5DS9 - chains A and B of the 4 polymer chains in the assembly; structure by X-ray diffraction, 2.56 A resolution.

[Chain A (and B)]
Protein: DNA-binding protein Fis
Organism: Escherichia coli (strain K12)
Notes: chain B of this document is another copy of the same molecule, construct and numbering; everything in this record applies to it too
UniProtKB: P0A6R3 (FIS_ECOLI); numbering as in UniProt (aligned over 1-98)
Amino-acid sequence (98 residues; numbered 1 to 98; the number before each row is that of its first residue):
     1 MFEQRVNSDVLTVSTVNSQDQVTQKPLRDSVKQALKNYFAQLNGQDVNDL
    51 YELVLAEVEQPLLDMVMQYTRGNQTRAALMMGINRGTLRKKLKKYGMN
Unresolved in the structure: 1-7 (chain B: fully traced)
UniProt features mapped onto this chain:
  - DNA-binding region: Gln-74 to Lys-93 (H-T-H motif)
  - region: Asn-17 to Gly-44 (Required for the stimulation of HIN-mediated recombination)
What the authors report for this chain:
  - binding site for the 27-nt DNA strand: Asn-73, Gln-74, Thr-75, Arg-85
  - conformationally variable residues: Arg-85
  - mutagenesis - N73A (140-fold): decreased binding to F1
  - mutagenesis - R71A, T75A: unchanged binding to F1
  - mutagenesis - R71A: decreased binding to F27
  - mutagenesis - R71A: decreased binding to F28
  - mutagenesis - R71A: decreased binding to F1+/-8G

[Interface between chain A and chain B]
Residue-residue contacts (99):
  Val-10(A) / Tyr-38(B)
  Val-10(A) / Leu-53(B)  hydrophobic
  Leu-11(A) / Tyr-38(B)  hydrophobic
  Leu-11(A) / Leu-53(B)  hydrophobic
  Leu-11(A) / Val-54(B)  hydrophobic
  Leu-11(A) / Glu-57(B)
  Thr-12(A) / Ala-34(B)
  Thr-12(A) / Asn-37(B)
  Val-13(A) / Ser-30(B)
  Val-13(A) / Gln-33(B)
  Val-13(A) / Ala-34(B)  hydrophobic
  Ser-14(A) / Gln-33(B)  hydrogen bond (backbone-side chain)
  Val-16(A) / Val-16(B)  hydrophobic
  Pro-26(A) / Glu-57(B)
  Leu-27(A) / Ser-30(B)
  Leu-27(A) / Val-31(B)
  Leu-27(A) / Glu-57(B)
  Arg-28(A) / Glu-57(B)  salt bridge
  Arg-28(A) / Pro-61(B)
  Ser-30(A) / Val-13(B)
  Ser-30(A) / Ser-30(B)
  Val-31(A) / Leu-27(B)
  Val-31(A) / Pro-61(B)  hydrophobic
  Lys-32(A) / Asp-64(B)  salt bridge
  Lys-32(A) / Met-65(B)
  Lys-32(A) / Gln-68(B)
  Gln-33(A) / Ser-14(B)  hydrogen bond (side chain-backbone)
  Ala-34(A) / Leu-11(B)  hydrophobic
  Ala-34(A) / Thr-12(B)
  Leu-35(A) / Leu-11(B)  hydrophobic
  Leu-35(A) / Leu-62(B)  hydrophobic
  Lys-36(A) / Met-65(B)
  Asn-37(A) / Thr-12(B)
  Tyr-38(A) / Val-10(B)  hydrophobic
  Tyr-38(A) / Leu-11(B)  hydrophobic
  Phe-39(A) / Met-65(B)  hydrophobic
  Phe-39(A) / Val-66(B)  hydrophobic
  Phe-39(A) / Tyr-69(B)  hydrophobic
  Phe-39(A) / Met-80(B)  hydrophobic
  Gln-41(A) / Arg-5(B)  hydrogen bond
  Val-47(A) / Met-80(B)
  Asn-48(A) / Leu-79(B)
  Asn-48(A) / Met-80(B)
  Asn-48(A) / Met-81(B)
  Asn-48(A) / Gly-82(B)  hydrogen bond (backbone-backbone)
  Asp-49(A) / Met-80(B)  hydrogen bond (backbone-backbone)
  Asp-49(A) / Met-81(B)
  Leu-50(A) / Leu-62(B)  hydrophobic
  Leu-50(A) / Val-66(B)  hydrophobic
  Leu-50(A) / Met-80(B)  hydrogen bond (backbone-backbone)
  Leu-50(A) / Met-81(B)  hydrogen bond (backbone-backbone)
  Tyr-51(A) / Leu-55(B)
  Tyr-51(A) / Glu-59(B)  hydrogen bond
  Tyr-51(A) / Leu-62(B)  hydrophobic
  Tyr-51(A) / Met-81(B)  hydrogen bond (backbone-backbone)
  Tyr-51(A) / Ile-83(B)  hydrophobic
  Tyr-51(A) / Lys-91(B)  hydrogen bond
  Leu-53(A) / Leu-11(B)  hydrophobic
  Val-54(A) / Leu-11(B)  hydrophobic
  Val-54(A) / Val-58(B)  hydrophobic
  Leu-55(A) / Tyr-51(B)
  Leu-55(A) / Leu-55(B)  hydrophobic
  Glu-57(A) / Asn-7(B)
  Glu-57(A) / Ser-8(B)
  Glu-57(A) / Leu-11(B)
  Glu-57(A) / Arg-28(B)  salt bridge
  Val-58(A) / Val-31(B)
  Val-58(A) / Val-54(B)  hydrophobic
  Val-58(A) / Val-58(B)  hydrophobic
  Glu-59(A) / Tyr-51(B)  hydrogen bond
  Gln-60(A) / Arg-28(B)  hydrogen bond
  Pro-61(A) / Arg-28(B)
  Pro-61(A) / Val-31(B)  hydrophobic
  Pro-61(A) / Lys-32(B)
  Leu-62(A) / Leu-35(B)  hydrophobic
  Leu-62(A) / Leu-50(B)  hydrophobic
  Leu-62(A) / Tyr-51(B)  hydrophobic
  Asp-64(A) / Lys-32(B)  salt bridge
  Met-65(A) / Lys-32(B)
  Met-65(A) / Lys-36(B)
  Met-65(A) / Phe-39(B)
  Val-66(A) / Phe-39(B)  hydrophobic
  Val-66(A) / Leu-50(B)  hydrophobic
  Tyr-69(A) / Phe-39(B)  hydrophobic
  Tyr-69(A) / Leu-42(B)
  Leu-79(A) / Val-47(B)
  Leu-79(A) / Asn-48(B)
  Met-80(A) / Phe-39(B)  hydrophobic
  Met-80(A) / Val-47(B)
  Met-80(A) / Asn-48(B)
  Met-80(A) / Asp-49(B)  hydrogen bond (backbone-backbone)
  Met-80(A) / Leu-50(B)  hydrogen bond (backbone-backbone)
  Met-81(A) / Asn-48(B)
  Met-81(A) / Asp-49(B)
  Met-81(A) / Leu-50(B)  hydrogen bond (backbone-backbone)
  Met-81(A) / Tyr-51(B)  hydrogen bond (backbone-backbone)
  Gly-82(A) / Asn-48(B)
  Ile-83(A) / Tyr-51(B)  hydrophobic
  Lys-91(A) / Tyr-51(B)
Interface residues without a listed pair, chain A (47 interface residues in all): Gln-24, Leu-42, Gly-44
Interface residues without a listed pair, chain B (49 interface residues in all): Gln-24, Glu-52, Gln-60

[Summary]
Chain A and chain B form an interface of 47 and 49 residues respectively, with 16 hydrogen bonds and 4 salt
bridges. Among the polar pairs are Arg-28(A)/Glu-57(B), Lys-32(A)/Asp-64(B) and Ser-14(A)/Gln-33(B). The paper
reports a binding site for the 27-nt DNA strand at Asn-73(A), Gln-74(A) and Thr-75(A) among others; N73A of
chain A reduces binding to F1; 3 substitutions were tested in all.
Chain A and chain B are both DNA-binding protein Fis (Escherichia coli (strain K12)); the structure, Crystal
structure of Fis bound to 27bp DNA F1-8A (AAATTAGTTTGAATTTTGAGCTAATTT), was determined by X-ray diffraction
together with 5E3L, 5DTD, 5E3M, 5E3N and 5E3O from the same study.
